PDB entry 8TWR | X-ray diffraction, 3.09 A resolution | chains A and B

== Chain A (and B) ==
Protein: Nucleoprotein
Organism: Influenza A virus (A/Aichi/2/1968(H3N2))
Notes: chain B of this document is another copy of the same molecule, construct and numbering; everything in this record applies to it too
UniProt: I6TAH8 (I6TAH8_I68A0); residues 8-498 here = UniProt positions 8-498
Sequence (500 residues; row label = number of the first residue in the row):
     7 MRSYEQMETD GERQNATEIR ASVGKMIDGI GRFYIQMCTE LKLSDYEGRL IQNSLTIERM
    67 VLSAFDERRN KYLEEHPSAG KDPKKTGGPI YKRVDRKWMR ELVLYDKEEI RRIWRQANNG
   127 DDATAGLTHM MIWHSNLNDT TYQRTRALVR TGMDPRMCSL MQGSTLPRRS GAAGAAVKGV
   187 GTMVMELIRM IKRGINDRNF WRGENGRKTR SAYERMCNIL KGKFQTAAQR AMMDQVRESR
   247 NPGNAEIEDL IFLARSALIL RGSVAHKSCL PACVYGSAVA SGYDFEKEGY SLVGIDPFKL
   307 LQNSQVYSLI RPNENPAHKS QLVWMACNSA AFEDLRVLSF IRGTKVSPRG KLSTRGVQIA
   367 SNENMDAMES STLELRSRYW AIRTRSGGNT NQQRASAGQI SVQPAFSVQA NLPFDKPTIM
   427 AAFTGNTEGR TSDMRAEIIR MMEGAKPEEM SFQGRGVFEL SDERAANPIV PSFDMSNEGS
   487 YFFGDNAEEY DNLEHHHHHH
Unresolved in the structure: 7-20, 392-412, 455-457, 500-506
Construct notes: initiating methionine (7); engineered mutation Ser283 (Pro in I6TAH8), Ala416 (Arg in I6TAH8); expression tag (499-506)
Bound ions: Na+: Met481 (shared with Arg355(B), Leu358(B), Asn492(B) of chain B)
From the paper describing this entry:
  - contacts within the chain: Cys279-Ser283 (hydrogen bond), Ser283-Ser287

== Chain A / chain B interface ==
Residue-residue contacts (31):
  Val414(A) - Asn368(B)
  Pro419(A) - Asn492(B)
  Pro419(A) - Ala493(B)
  Phe420(A) - Arg152(B)
  Lys422(A) - Gln149(B)
  Lys422(A) - Thr151(B)
  Lys422(A) - Cys164(B)  hydrogen bond
  Lys422(A) - Phe488(B)  hydrogen bond (side chain-backbone)
  Ile425(A) - Arg152(B)
  Ile425(A) - Val155(B)  hydrophobic
  Met426(A) - Arg162(B)
  Phe429(A) - Val155(B)  hydrophobic
  Met448(A) - Arg152(B)  hydrogen bond (backbone-side chain)
  Glu449(A) - Arg152(B)
  Glu449(A) - Val155(B)
  Glu449(A) - Arg156(B)  hydrogen bond (backbone-side chain)
  Ala451(A) - Arg152(B)  hydrogen bond (backbone-side chain)
  Ser478(A) - Pro318(B)
  Ser478(A) - Asn319(B)
  Phe479(A) - Asn319(B)
  Asp480(A) - Ser359(B)  hydrogen bond
  Met481(A) - Gly356(B)
  Met481(A) - Leu358(B)
  Met481(A) - Thr360(B)
  Met481(A) - Arg361(B)
  Met481(A) - Asn492(B)  hydrogen bond (backbone-side chain)
  Ser482(A) - Gly356(B)
  Ser482(A) - Lys357(B)
  Ser482(A) - Leu358(B)
  Ser482(A) - Ser359(B)  hydrogen bond
  Asn483(A) - Asn492(B)
Also at the interface, not in a pair above, chain A (20 interface residues in all): Glu434, Gly450, Pro453, Glu484
Also at the interface, not in a pair above, chain B (26 interface residues in all): Asp160, Pro161, Glu434, Gly490, Asp491, Glu494, Asn498

== Overview ==
20 residues of chain A face 26 of chain B across their interface; the contacts include 8 hydrogen bonds. Among
the polar pairs are Lys422(A)-Cys164(B), Lys422(A)-Phe488(B) and Met448(A)-Arg152(B). From the paper: contacts
within the chain involving Cys279(A), Ser283(A) and Ser287(A).
Chain A and chain B are both Nucleoprotein (Influenza A virus (A/Aichi/2/1968(H3N2))); the structure,
Influenza A virus (A/Aichi/2/1968(H3N2) nucleoprotein mutant - 2-7 deleted, P283S, R416A, was determined by
X-ray diffraction together with 8TWP from the same study.
